PDB entry 4JL3 | X-ray diffraction, 2.50 A resolution | chains A and F of the 6 polymer chains in the assembly

Chain A:
Molecule: Transcriptional regulator, TetR family
Organism: Mycobacterium smegmatis
UniProtKB: A0R6I8 (A0R6I8_MYCS2); residue numbers follow UniProt; this construct covers 9-189
Sequence (196 residues; numbered -6 to 189; the number before each row is that of its first residue; numbers below 1 keep their minus sign (His-6 is residue -6)):
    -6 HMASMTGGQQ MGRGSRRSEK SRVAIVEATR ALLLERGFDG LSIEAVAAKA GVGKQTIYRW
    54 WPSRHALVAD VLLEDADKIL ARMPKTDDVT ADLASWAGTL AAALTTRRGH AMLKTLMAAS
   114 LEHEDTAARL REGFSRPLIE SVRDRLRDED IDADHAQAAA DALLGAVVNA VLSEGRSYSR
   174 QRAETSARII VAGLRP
Disordered / not traced: -6 to 10
Differences from the reference sequence: expression tag (-6 to 8)
Modified residues: Mse-5, Mse-2, Mse4 (selenomethionine); Mse76, Mse105, Mse110 (selenomethionine; parent Met)
From the paper describing this entry:
  - binding site for the 31-nt DNA strand: Glu37, Lys47 to Trp53
  - contacts within the chain: Glu37-Lys47
  - specificity-determining residues: Lys47
  - mutagenesis - K47A, K47A/Q48A: abolished binding to the 31-nt DNA strand
  - mutagenesis - Q48A: unchanged binding to the 31-nt DNA strand
  - binding site for the 31-nt DNA strand (chain F): Gln48

Chain F:
Molecule: 31-nt DNA strand
Sequence (31 nucleotides; each row starts with the number of its first residue):
     1 CACAAGACGA GACGTACCGT CTCGTTTATG A

Chain A / chain F interface:
Residue-residue contacts - 7 pairs, chain A then chain F:
  Gly44(A) - DA4(F)  phosphate contact
  Val45(A) - DA4(F)  phosphate contact
  Gly46(A) - DA4(F)  hydrogen bond to the phosphate
  Gly46(A) - DA5(F)  base contact
  Lys47(A) - DA7(F)  base contact
  Thr49(A) - DA4(F)  hydrogen bond to the phosphate
  Arg52(A) - DC3(F)  salt bridge to the phosphate
Interface residues without a listed pair, chain A (9 interface residues in all): Ser11, Ser14, Gln48
Interface residues without a listed pair, chain F (5 interface residues in all): DG6

Overview:
Chain A and chain F form an interface of 9 and 5 residues respectively, with 2 hydrogen bonds and 1 salt
bridge. Among the polar pairs are Gly46(A)-DA4(F), Thr49(A)-DA4(F) and Arg52(A)-DC3(F). The paper reports a
binding site for the 31-nt DNA strand at Glu37(A) and Lys47(A); K47A and K47A/Q48A of chain A abolish binding
to the 31-nt DNA strand.
Here chain A is Transcriptional regulator, TetR family (Mycobacterium smegmatis) and chain F is a 31-nt DNA
strand. Entry 4JL3 (Crystal structure of ms6564-dna complex) was determined by X-ray diffraction.
